PDB entry 5W51 | X-ray diffraction, 3.40 A resolution | chains A and F of the 13 polymer chains in the assembly

== Chain A ==
Molecule: DNA-directed RNA polymerase II subunit RPB1
From: Saccharomyces cerevisiae (strain ATCC 204508 / S288c)
Notes: EC 2.7.7.6
Reference sequence: P04050 (RPB1_YEAST); residues 1-1733 here = UniProt positions 1-1733
Sequence (1733 residues; numbered 1 to 1733; the number before each row is that of its first residue):
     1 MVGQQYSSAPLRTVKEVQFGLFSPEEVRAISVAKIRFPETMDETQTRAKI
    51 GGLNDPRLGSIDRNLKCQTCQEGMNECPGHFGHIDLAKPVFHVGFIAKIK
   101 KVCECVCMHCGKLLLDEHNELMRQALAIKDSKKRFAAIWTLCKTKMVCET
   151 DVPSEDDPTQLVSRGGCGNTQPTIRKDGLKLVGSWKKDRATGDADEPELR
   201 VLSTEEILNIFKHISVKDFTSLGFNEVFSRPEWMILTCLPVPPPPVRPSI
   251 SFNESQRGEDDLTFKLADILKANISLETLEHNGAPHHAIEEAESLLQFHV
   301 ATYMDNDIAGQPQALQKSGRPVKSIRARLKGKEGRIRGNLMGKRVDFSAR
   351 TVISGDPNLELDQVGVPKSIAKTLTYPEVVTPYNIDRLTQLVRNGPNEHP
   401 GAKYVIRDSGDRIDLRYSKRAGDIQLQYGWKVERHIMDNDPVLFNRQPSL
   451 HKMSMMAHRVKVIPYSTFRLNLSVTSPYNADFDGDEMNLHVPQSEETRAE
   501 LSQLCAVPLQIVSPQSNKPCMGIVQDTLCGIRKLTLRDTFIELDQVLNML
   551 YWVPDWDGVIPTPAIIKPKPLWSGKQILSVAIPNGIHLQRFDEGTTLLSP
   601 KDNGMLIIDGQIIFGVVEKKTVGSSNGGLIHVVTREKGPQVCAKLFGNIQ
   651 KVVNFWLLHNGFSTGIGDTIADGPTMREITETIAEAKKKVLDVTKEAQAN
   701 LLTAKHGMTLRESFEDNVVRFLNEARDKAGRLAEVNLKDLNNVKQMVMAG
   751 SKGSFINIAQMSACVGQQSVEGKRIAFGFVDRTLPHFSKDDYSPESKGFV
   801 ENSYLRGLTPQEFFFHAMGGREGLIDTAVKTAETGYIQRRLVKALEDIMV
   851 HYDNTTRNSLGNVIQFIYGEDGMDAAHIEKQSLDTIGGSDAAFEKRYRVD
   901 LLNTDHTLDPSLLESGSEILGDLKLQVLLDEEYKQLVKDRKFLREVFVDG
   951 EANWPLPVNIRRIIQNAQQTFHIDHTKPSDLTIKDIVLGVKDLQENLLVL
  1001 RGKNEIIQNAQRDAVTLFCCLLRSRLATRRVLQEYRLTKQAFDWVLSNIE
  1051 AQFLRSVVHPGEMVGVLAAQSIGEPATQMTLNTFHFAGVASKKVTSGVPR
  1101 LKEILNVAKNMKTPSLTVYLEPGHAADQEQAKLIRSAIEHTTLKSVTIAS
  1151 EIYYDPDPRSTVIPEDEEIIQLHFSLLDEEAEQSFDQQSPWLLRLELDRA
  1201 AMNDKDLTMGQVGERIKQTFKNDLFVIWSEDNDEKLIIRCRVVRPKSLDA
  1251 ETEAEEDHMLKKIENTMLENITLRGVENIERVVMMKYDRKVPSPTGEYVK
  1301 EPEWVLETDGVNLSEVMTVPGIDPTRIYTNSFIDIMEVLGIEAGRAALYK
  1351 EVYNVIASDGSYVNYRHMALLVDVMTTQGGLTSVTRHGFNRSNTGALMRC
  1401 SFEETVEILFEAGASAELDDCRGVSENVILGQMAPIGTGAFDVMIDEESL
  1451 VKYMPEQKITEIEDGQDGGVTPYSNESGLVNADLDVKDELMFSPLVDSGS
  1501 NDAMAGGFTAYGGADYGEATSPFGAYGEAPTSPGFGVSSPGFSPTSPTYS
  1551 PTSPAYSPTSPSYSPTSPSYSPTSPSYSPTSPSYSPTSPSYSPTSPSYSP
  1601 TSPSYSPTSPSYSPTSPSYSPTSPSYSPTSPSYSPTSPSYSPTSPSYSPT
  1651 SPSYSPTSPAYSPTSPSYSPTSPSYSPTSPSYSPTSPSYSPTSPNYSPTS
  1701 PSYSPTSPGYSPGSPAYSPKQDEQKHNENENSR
Not modelled in the structure: 1-2, 149-166, 186-200, 253-258, 1080-1092, 1176-1186, 1244-1256, 1450-1733
UniProt features mapped onto this chain:
  - region: Pro-248 to Asp-260 (Lid loop), Asn-306 to Lys-323 (Rudder loop), Pro-810 to Glu-822 (Bridging helix)
  - binding site (Zn(2+)): Cys-67, Cys-70, Cys-77, His-80, Cys-107, Cys-110, Cys-148, Cys-167
  - binding site (Mg(2+)): Asp-481, Asp-483, Asp-485
  - modified residue: Thr-1471 (Phosphothreonine)
  - cross-link (Glycyl lysine isopeptide (Lys-Gly)): Lys-695 (interchain with G-Cter in ubiquitin), Lys-1246 (interchain with G-Cter in ubiquitin), Lys-1350 (interchain with G-Cter in ubiquitin)
Metal / ion sites: Zn2+ site 1: Cys-70, Cys-77, His-80; Zn2+ site 2: His-109, Cys-110, Cys-148; Mg2+: Asp-481, Asp-483, Asp-485 (together with 2KH) (shared with 1 residue of chain R)
Residues lining bound ligands: 2KH (5'-O-[(S)-hydroxy{[(S)-hydroxy(phosphonooxy)phosphoryl]amino}phosphoryl]uridine): Arg-446, Pro-448, Asn-479, Asp-481, Asp-483, Asp-485, Lys-752

== Chain F ==
Molecule: DNA-directed RNA polymerases I, II, and III subunit RPABC2
From: Saccharomyces cerevisiae (strain ATCC 204508 / S288c)
Reference sequence: P20435 (RPAB2_YEAST); numbering as in UniProt (aligned over 1-155)
Sequence (155 residues; row label = number of the first residue in the row):
     1 MSDYEEAFNDGNENFEDFDVEHFSDEETYEEKPQFKDGETTDANGKTIVT
    51 GGNGPEDFQQHEQIRRKTLKEKAIPKDQRATTPYMTKYERARILGTRALQ
   101 ISMNAPVFVDLEGETDPLRIAMKELAEKKIPLVIRRYLPDGSFEDWSVEE
   151 LIVDL
Not modelled in the structure: 1-71
UniProt features mapped onto this chain:
  - region: Leu-111 to Leu-132 (Leucine-zipper)
  - modified residue: Ser-24 (Phosphoserine)

== Interface between chain A and chain F ==
Residue-residue contacts - 62 pairs, chain A then chain F:
  Val-379(A) with Ser-102(F)
  Thr-381(A) with Ile-101(F); Ser-102(F); Asn-104(F)
  Tyr-383(A) with Ala-105(F); Val-107(F); Leu-111(F), hydrophobic; Thr-115(F)
  Glu-495(A) with Ala-98(F); Leu-99(F); Ser-102(F); Pro-117(F)
  Glu-496(A) with Gly-95(F)
  Ala-499(A) with Gly-95(F); Leu-118(F), hydrophobic
  Ser-502(A) with Leu-118(F)
  Gln-503(A) with Arg-90(F), hydrogen bond
  Leu-504(A) with Lys-87(F); Tyr-88(F), hydrophobic; Ala-91(F), hydrophobic
  His-851(A) with Pro-139(F)
  Tyr-852(A) with Thr-81(F); Glu-89(F), hydrogen bond; Arg-136(F); Tyr-137(F)
  Asp-853(A) with Pro-139(F)
  Arg-857(A) with Pro-139(F)
  Arg-1001(A) with Ala-80(F); Thr-82(F); Pro-83(F)
  Leu-1054(A) with Tyr-84(F)
  Arg-1055(A) with Asp-154(F), salt bridge
  His-1059(A) with Thr-86(F); Lys-87(F)
  Pro-1060(A) with Thr-86(F); Tyr-88(F)
  Glu-1062(A) with Lys-87(F), salt bridge; Tyr-88(F), hydrogen bond
  Met-1433(A) with Arg-92(F)
  Gly-1437(A) with Tyr-88(F)
  Thr-1438(A) with Tyr-88(F); Arg-92(F), hydrogen bond (backbone-side chain)
  Phe-1441(A) with Tyr-88(F); Glu-89(F); Arg-92(F); Ile-134(F), hydrophobic; Arg-135(F)
  Asp-1442(A) with Val-133(F); Ile-134(F); Arg-135(F), hydrogen bond (backbone-backbone); Tyr-137(F), hydrogen bond
  Val-1443(A) with Arg-92(F); Val-133(F); Ile-134(F), hydrophobic
  Met-1444(A) with Leu-132(F); Val-133(F), hydrogen bond (backbone-backbone); Arg-135(F)
  Ile-1445(A) with Pro-131(F); Leu-132(F), hydrophobic
  Asp-1446(A) with Pro-131(F)
  Glu-1448(A) with Ser-147(F); Glu-149(F)
Interface residues without a listed pair, chain A (38 interface residues in all): Val-380, Pro-382, Gly-1002, Lys-1003, Ala-1051, Gly-1061, Met-1063, Gly-1439, Ala-1440
Interface residues without a listed pair, chain F (40 interface residues in all): Gln-78, Ile-93, Leu-94, Thr-96, Leu-138

== In short ==
The interface between chain A and chain F involves 38 residues on one side and 40 on the other; the contacts
include 7 hydrogen bonds and 2 salt bridges. Among the polar pairs are Arg-1055(A)/Asp-154(F),
Glu-1062(A)/Lys-87(F) and Gln-503(A)/Arg-90(F). Bound to chain A: compound 2KH.
Chain A is DNA-directed RNA polymerase II subunit RPB1 and chain F is DNA-directed RNA polymerases I, II, and
III subunit RPABC2, both from Saccharomyces cerevisiae (strain ATCC 204508 / S288c); the structure, Pol II
elongation complex with an N6-methyladenine-containing template and a matched UMPNPP, was determined by X-ray
diffraction together with 5W4U from the same study.
